Entry 8WI7 (electron microscopy, 3.50 A resolution); this record covers chains F and A of the 51 polymer chains in the assembly.

# Chain F
Protein: 50S ribosomal protein L3
Organism: Mycolicibacterium smegmatis MC2 155
Reference sequence: A0QSD1 (RL3_MYCS2); residue numbers follow UniProt; this construct covers 1-217
Chain sequence (217 residues; row label = number of the first residue in the row):
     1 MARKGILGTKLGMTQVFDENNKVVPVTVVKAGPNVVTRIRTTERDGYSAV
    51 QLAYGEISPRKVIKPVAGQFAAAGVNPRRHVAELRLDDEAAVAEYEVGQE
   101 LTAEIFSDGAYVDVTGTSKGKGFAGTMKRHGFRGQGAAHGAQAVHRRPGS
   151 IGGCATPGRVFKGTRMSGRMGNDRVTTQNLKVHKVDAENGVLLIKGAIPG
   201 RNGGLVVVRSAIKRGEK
Not modelled in the structure: 1, 216-217

# Chain A
Molecule: 23S rRNA
Organism: Mycolicibacterium smegmatis MC2 155
Sequence (3119 nucleotides; each row starts with the number of its first residue):
     2 AAGUGUUUAAGGGCGCAUGGUGGAUGCCUUGGCACUGGGAGCCGAUGAAG
    52 GACGUAGGAGGCUGCGAUAAGCCUCGGGGAGCUGUCAACCGAGCGUUGAU
   102 CCGAGGAUGUCCGAAUGGGGAAACCCGGCACGAGUGAUGUCGUGUCACCA
   152 GGCGCUGAAUAUAUAGGCGUCUGGGGGGAACGCGGGGAAGUGAAACAUCU
   202 CAGUACCCGUAGGAAGAGAAAACAAAAUGUGAUUCCGUGAGUAGUGGCGA
   252 GCGAAAGCGGAGGAUGGCUAAACCGUAUGCAUGUGAUACCGGGUAGGGGU
   302 UGUGUGUGCGGGGUUGUGGGACCUAUCUUUCCGGCUCUACCUGGCUGGAG
   352 GGCAGUGAGAAAAUGUUGUGGUUAGCGGAAAUGGCUUGGGAUGGCCUGCC
   402 GUAGACGGUGAGAGCCCGGUACGUGAAAACCCGACGUCUGUCUUGAUGGU
   452 GUUCCCGAGUAGCAGCGGGCCCGUGGAAUCUGCUGUGAAUCUGCCGGGAC
   502 CACCCGGUAAGCCUGAAUACUUCCCAGUGACCGAUAGCGGAUUAGUACCG
   552 UGAGGGAAUGGUGAAAAGUACCCCGGGAGGGGAGUGAAAGAGUACCUGAA
   602 ACCGUGCGCUUACAAUCCGUCAGAGCCCUCGACGUGUCGUGGGGUGAUGG
   652 CGUGCCUUUUGAAGAAUGAGCCUGCGAGUCAGGGACAUGUCGCGAGGUUA
   702 ACCCGGGUGGGGUAGCCGCAGCGAAAGCGAGUCUGAAUAGGGCGUAUCCA
   752 CACAAGAGUGUGUGGUGUAGUGGUGUGUUCUGGACCCGAAGCGGAGUGAU
   802 CUACCCAUGGCCAGGGUGAAGCGCGGGUAAGACCGCGUGGAGGCCCGAAC
   852 CCACUUAGGUUGAAGACUGAGGGGAUGAGCUGUGGGUAGGGGUGAAAGGC
   902 CAAUCAAACUCCGUGAUAGCUGGUUCUCCCCGAAAUGCAUUUAGGUGCAG
   952 CGUCGCAUGUUUCUUGCCGGAGGUAGAGCUACUGGAUGGCCGAUGGGCCC
  1002 CACAGGGUUACUGACGUCAGCCAAACUCCGAAUGCCGGUAAGUCCAAGAG
  1052 UGCGGCAGUGAGACGGCGGGGGAUAAGCUCCGUGCGUCGAGAGGGAAACA
  1102 GCCCAGAUCGCCGGCUAAGGCCCCUAAGCGUGUGCUAAGUGGAAAAGGAU
  1152 GUGCAGUCGCGAAGACAACCAGGAGGUUGGCUUAGAAGCAGCCACCCUUG
  1202 AAAGAGUGCGUAAUAGCUCACUGGUCAAGUGAUUGUGCGCCGAUAAUGUA
  1252 GCGGGGCUCAAGCACACCGCCGAAGCCGCGGCAGCCAACGUGUUGGCUGG
  1302 GUAGGGGAGCGUCCUGCAUCCGGUGAAGCCGCCGAGUGAUCGAGUGGUGG
  1352 AGGGUGUGGGAGUGAGAAUGCAGGCAUGAGUAGCGAUUAGGCAAGUGAGA
  1402 ACCUUGCCCGCCGAAAGACCAAGGGUUCCUGGGCCAGGCCAGUCCGCCCA
  1452 GGGUGAGUCGGGACCUAAGGCGAGGCCGACAGGCGUAGUCGAUGGACAAC
  1502 GGGUUGAUAUUCCCGUACCCGUGUAUGUGCGUCCAUGAUGAAUCAGCGGU
  1552 ACUAACCAUCCAAAACCACCGUGACCGCACCUUUCGGGGUGUGGCGUUGG
  1602 UGGGGCUGCAUGGGACCUUCGUUGGUAGUAGUCAAGCGAUGGGGUGACGC
  1652 AGGAAGGUAGCCGUACCGGUCAGUGGUAAUACCGGGGUAAGCCUGUAGGG
  1702 AGUCAGAUAGGUAAAUCCGUCUGGCAUAUAUCCUGAGAGGUGAUGCAUAG
  1752 CCGAGUGAGGCGAAUUCGGUGAUCCUAUGCUGCCGAGAAAAGCCUCUAGC
  1802 GAGGACAUACACGGCCCGUACCCCAAACCAACACAGGUGGUCAGGUAGAG
  1852 AAUACUAAGGCGUACGAGUGAACUAUGGUUAAGGAACUCGGCAAAAUGCC
  1902 CCCGUAACUUCGGGAGAAGGGGGACCCACAUGGCGUGUAAGCCUUUACGG
  1952 CCCAAGCGUGAGUGGGUGGCACAAACCAGUGAGAAGCGACUGUUUACUAA
  2002 AAACACAGGUCCGUGCGAAGUCGCAAGACGAUGUAUACGGACUGACGCCU
  2052 GCCCGGUGCUGGAAGGUUAAGAGGACCCGUUAACUCCCUUUGGGGGUGAA
  2102 GCGGAGAAUUUAAGCCCCAGUAAACGGCGGUGGUAACUAUAACCAUCCUA
  2152 AGGUAGCGAAAUUCCUUGUCGGGUAAGUUCCGACCUGCACGAAUGGCGUA
  2202 ACGACUUCUCAACUGUCUCAACCAUAGACUCGGCGAAAUUGCACUACGAG
  2252 UAAAGAUGCUCGUUACGCGCGGCAGGACGAAAAGACCCCGGGACCUUCAC
  2302 UACAACUUGGUAUUGGUGCUCGAUACGGUUUGUGUAGGAUAGGUGGGAGA
  2352 CUGUGAAGCUCACACGCCAGUGUGGGUGGAGUCGUUGUUGAAAUACCACU
  2402 CUGAUCGUAUUGGGCCUCUAACCUCGGACCGUAUAUCCGGUUCAGGGACA
  2452 GUGCCUGGUGGGUAGUUUAACUGGGGCGGUUGCCUCCUAAAAUGUAACGG
  2502 AGGCGCCCAAAGGUUCCCUCAACCUGGACGGCAAUCAGGUGUUGAGUGUA
  2552 AGUGCACAAGGGAGCUUGACUGCGAGACGGACAUGUCGAGCAGGGACGAA
  2602 AGUCGGGACUAGUGAUCCGGCACCUCUGAGUGGAAGGGGUGUCGCUCAAC
  2652 GGAUAAAAGGUACCCCGGGGAUAACAGGCUGAUCUUCCCCAAGAGUCCAU
  2702 AUCGACGGGAUGGUUUGGCACCUCGAUGUCGGCUCGUCGCAUCCUGGGGC
  2752 UGGAGCAGGUCCCAAGGGUUGGGCUGUUCGCCCAUUAAAGCGGCACGCGA
  2802 GCUGGGUUUAGAACGUCGUGAGACAGUUCGGUCUCUAUCCGCCGCGCGCG
  2852 UCAGAAGCUUGAGGAAACCUGUCCCUAGUACGAGAGGACCGGGACGGACG
  2902 AACCUCUGGUAUACCAGUUGUCCCACCAGGGGCACGGCUGGAUAGCCACG
  2952 UUCGGACAGGAUAACCGCUGAAAGCAUCUAAGCGGGAAACCUCUUCCAAG
  3002 ACCAGGCUUCUCACCCUCUAGGAGGGAUAAGGCCCCCCGCAGACCACGGG
  3052 AUUGAUAGACCAGACCUGGAAGCCUAGUAAUAGGUGCAGGGAACUGGCAC
  3102 UAACCGGCCGAAAACUUAC
Not modelled in the structure: 1171-1220, 1564-1607

# Interface between chain F and chain A
Contacting residue pairs (196; chain F residue first):
  Lys10(F) with C2904(A), phosphate contact
  Met13(F) with C2904(A), sugar contact; U2906(A), sugar contact
  Thr14(F) with U2906(A), sugar contact
  Gln15(F) with U2906(A), sugar contact; C2907(A), hydrogen bond to the sugar
  Pro25(F) with U2906(A), base contact; U2952(A), sugar contact
  Arg38(F) with C3008(A), hydrogen bond to the sugar; U3009(A), sugar contact
  Arg40(F) with C2859(A), hydrogen bond to the base; G3007(A), base contact; C3008(A), hydrogen bond to the base
  Arg44(F) with C3008(A), sugar contact; U3009(A), salt bridge to the phosphate
  Asp45(F) with C3008(A), hydrogen bond to the sugar
  Tyr47(F) with U2860(A), hydrogen bond to the sugar; U2861(A), sugar contact
  Gln51(F) with C2859(A), hydrogen bond to the sugar
  Arg60(F) with A3052(A), salt bridge to the phosphate; U3054(A), sugar contact; G3055(A), sugar contact
  Lys61(F) with G3051(A), salt bridge to the phosphate
  Ile63(F) with A2857(A), sugar contact; G3032(A), phosphate contact
  Lys64(F) with U3010(A), sugar contact; C3011(A), sugar contact; U3012(A), salt bridge to the phosphate; A3031(A), phosphate contact; G3032(A), hydrogen bond to the phosphate
  Pro65(F) with A2857(A), base contact; U3010(A), hydrogen bond to the sugar; C3011(A), sugar contact
  Val66(F) with A2857(A), sugar contact; G2858(A), sugar contact
  Gly68(F) with U3010(A), sugar contact
  Gln69(F) with G2858(A), hydrogen bond to the base; U3009(A), hydrogen bond to the base; U3010(A), hydrogen bond to the sugar
  Arg79(F) with G3050(A), salt bridge to the phosphate; G3051(A), salt bridge to the phosphate
  Val81(F) with C2859(A), sugar contact
  Ala82(F) with C2859(A), phosphate contact; U2860(A), phosphate contact
  Glu83(F) with C2859(A), hydrogen bond to the sugar; U2860(A), hydrogen bond to the phosphate
  Arg85(F) with U2861(A), salt bridge to the phosphate; G2862(A), salt bridge to the phosphate
  Ser118(F) with A2903(A), phosphate contact; C2904(A), phosphate contact
  Lys119(F) with C2904(A), hydrogen bond to the phosphate; C2905(A), salt bridge to the phosphate; C2947(A), salt bridge to the phosphate; C3041(A), hydrogen bond to the base
  Gly120(F) with A3042(A), phosphate contact; G3043(A), phosphate contact
  Lys121(F) with C2948(A), salt bridge to the phosphate; G3043(A), phosphate contact
  Gly122(F) with G3043(A), hydrogen bond to the phosphate; A3044(A), phosphate contact
  Phe123(F) with A1872(A), hydrogen bond to the sugar; A1873(A), sugar contact; G2272(A), base contact; A3044(A), phosphate contact
  Gly125(F) with A1873(A), sugar contact
  Met127(F) with A2221(A), phosphate contact
  Lys128(F) with C2948(A), salt bridge to the phosphate
  Arg129(F) with G2845(A), phosphate contact
  Phe132(F) with C2736(A), phosphate contact; G2737(A), phosphate contact
  Arg133(F) with U2735(A), salt bridge to the phosphate; C2736(A), salt bridge to the phosphate
  Gln135(F) with C2734(A), base contact; G2802(A), hydrogen bond to the base; C2803(A), base contact
  Gly136(F) with C2218(A), phosphate contact
  Ala137(F) with U2217(A), phosphate contact; C2218(A), hydrogen bond to the phosphate
  Ala138(F) with C1893(A), base contact; U2217(A), sugar contact
  His139(F) with C1888(A), hydrogen bond to the base; U1889(A), hydrogen bond to the sugar; G1891(A), hydrogen bond to the base; C1893(A), stacking on the base; U2217(A), sugar contact
  Gly140(F) with A858(A), phosphate contact; U2804(A), sugar contact
  Ala141(F) with C2803(A), sugar contact
  Gln142(F) with G859(A), phosphate contact; U861(A), hydrogen bond to the base; C2803(A), sugar contact; U2804(A), phosphate contact
  Ala143(F) with U1875(A), phosphate contact; A1876(A), phosphate contact
  Val144(F) with G2802(A), sugar contact; C2803(A), sugar contact
  His145(F) with U1875(A), phosphate contact; A1876(A), salt bridge to the phosphate
  Arg146(F) with C1874(A), salt bridge to the phosphate; U1875(A), hydrogen bond to the phosphate; A2222(A), salt bridge to the phosphate
  Arg147(F) with C1874(A), phosphate contact; U1875(A), phosphate contact; A2275(A), salt bridge to the phosphate; G2802(A), salt bridge to the phosphate
  Pro148(F) with U2735(A), hydrogen bond to the sugar; C2736(A), sugar contact
  Gly149(F) with A2275(A), sugar contact; G2276(A), phosphate contact; U2735(A), base contact; G2802(A), base contact
  Ser150(F) with G2276(A), phosphate contact; U2735(A), hydrogen bond to the base; C2736(A), hydrogen bond to the base; G2798(A), base contact; C2799(A), hydrogen bond to the base; G2802(A), base contact
  Ile151(F) with C2274(A), sugar contact; A2275(A), sugar contact; G2276(A), hydrogen bond to the phosphate
  Gly152(F) with G2276(A), hydrogen bond to the sugar; G2798(A), hydrogen bond to the base
  Gly153(F) with G2276(A), phosphate contact; G2277(A), phosphate contact; G2798(A), sugar contact; C2799(A), sugar contact
  Cys154(F) with A2796(A), phosphate contact; G2798(A), hydrogen bond to the sugar; C2799(A), hydrogen bond to the phosphate
  Ala155(F) with G2276(A), sugar contact; G2277(A), sugar contact; A2796(A), base contact
  Thr156(F) with U1248(A), base contact; C2795(A), hydrogen bond to the sugar; A2796(A), hydrogen bond to the phosphate
  Pro157(F) with U1248(A), base contact; G2249(A), phosphate contact
  Gly158(F) with G2276(A), hydrogen bond to the base; G2277(A), sugar contact
  Arg159(F) with U1248(A), hydrogen bond to the base; G1249(A), base contact; C2248(A), phosphate contact; G2249(A), salt bridge to the phosphate; G2842(A), sugar contact
  Val160(F) with G2276(A), base contact; G2842(A), hydrogen bond to the sugar; C2843(A), sugar contact
  Phe161(F) with U1248(A), sugar contact
  Lys162(F) with C2843(A), salt bridge to the phosphate
  Gly163(F) with C2843(A), phosphate contact; C2844(A), hydrogen bond to the phosphate
  Thr164(F) with C2843(A), sugar contact; C2844(A), sugar contact
  Arg165(F) with G2737(A), salt bridge to the phosphate
  Met166(F) with G2273(A), hydrogen bond to the base; C2274(A), base contact; C2843(A), base contact; C2844(A), sugar contact
  Ser167(F) with A1873(A), sugar contact; G2273(A), hydrogen bond to the sugar; C2844(A), hydrogen bond to the sugar
  Arg169(F) with G2845(A), hydrogen bond to the sugar; C2846(A), sugar contact; G3043(A), sugar contact; C3046(A), base contact
  Met170(F) with G3043(A), phosphate contact
  Asn172(F) with A3042(A), phosphate contact; G3043(A), phosphate contact
  Arg174(F) with C2997(A), salt bridge to the phosphate; C2998(A), phosphate contact
  Thr176(F) with U2996(A), phosphate contact; C2997(A), hydrogen bond to the phosphate
  Gln178(F) with C2954(A), hydrogen bond to the sugar; U2995(A), hydrogen bond to the sugar; U2996(A), sugar contact
  Asn179(F) with C2954(A), phosphate contact; G2955(A), hydrogen bond to the phosphate
  Leu180(F) with U2953(A), sugar contact; C2954(A), sugar contact
  Lys195(F) with U2953(A), phosphate contact
  Gly196(F) with U2953(A), sugar contact
  Ala197(F) with A2903(A), base contact; C2904(A), sugar contact
  Ile198(F) with A2903(A), sugar contact; C2904(A), sugar contact
  Pro199(F) with A2903(A), sugar contact; C2904(A), sugar contact
  Gly200(F) with C2904(A), phosphate contact
  Arg201(F) with C3041(A), sugar contact; A3042(A), salt bridge to the phosphate
  Asn202(F) with C2905(A), phosphate contact
  Ile212(F) with U2995(A), phosphate contact
  Lys213(F) with G2955(A), hydrogen bond to the phosphate; G2956(A), salt bridge to the phosphate; A2957(A), base contact
  Arg214(F) with G2955(A), salt bridge to the phosphate
Interface residues without a listed pair, chain F (95 interface residues in all): Ala72, Thr115, Ala124, Gly134, Gly168, Val175, Thr177
Interface residues without a listed pair, chain A (94 interface residues in all): G860, C2223, U2738, G2805, U2835, A2856, A2902, G2946, G3033, A3047, U3053

# In short
95 residues of chain F and 94 residues of chain A are in contact; the contacts include 49 hydrogen bonds, 26
salt bridges and 1 aromatic stacking contact. Polar pairs include Arg40(F)-C2859(A), Arg40(F)-C3008(A) and
Gln69(F)-G2858(A).
Here chain F is 50S ribosomal protein L3 and chain A is 23S rRNA, both from Mycolicibacterium smegmatis MC2
155. Entry 8WI7 (Cryo- EM structure of Mycobacterium smegmatis 70S ribosome, bS1 and RafH) was determined by
electron microscopy, deposited together with 8WHX, 8WHY, 8WI8, 8WI9, 8WIB, 8WIC, 8WID and 8WIF.
